8Z9Z - chains A and D of the 4 polymer chains in the assembly; structure by electron microscopy, 3.50 A resolution.

[Chain A]
Name: Odorant receptor, ApisOrco
Organism: Acyrthosiphon pisum
UniProt: A0A1S6J137 (A0A1S6J137_ACYPI); residues 1-463 here = UniProt positions 1-463
Chain sequence (463 residues; each row starts with the number of its first residue):
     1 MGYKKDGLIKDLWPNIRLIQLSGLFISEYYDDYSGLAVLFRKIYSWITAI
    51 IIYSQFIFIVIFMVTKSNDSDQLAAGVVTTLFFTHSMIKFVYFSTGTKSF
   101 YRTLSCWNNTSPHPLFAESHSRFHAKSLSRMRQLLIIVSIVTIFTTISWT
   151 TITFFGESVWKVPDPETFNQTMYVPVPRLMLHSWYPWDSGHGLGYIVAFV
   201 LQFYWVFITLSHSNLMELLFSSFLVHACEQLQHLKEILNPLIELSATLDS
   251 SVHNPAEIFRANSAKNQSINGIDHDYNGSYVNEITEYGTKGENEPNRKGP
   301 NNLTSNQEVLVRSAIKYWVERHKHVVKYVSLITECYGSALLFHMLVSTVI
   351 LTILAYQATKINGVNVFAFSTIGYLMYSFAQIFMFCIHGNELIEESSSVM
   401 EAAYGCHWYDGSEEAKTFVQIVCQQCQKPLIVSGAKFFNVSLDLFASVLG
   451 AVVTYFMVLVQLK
Not modelled in the structure: 1-4, 250-302
Small-molecule neighbours:
  - 1,2-diacyl-sn-glycero-3-phosphocholine (PC1), molecule 1: S70, D71, L73, A74, V77, L345, T348, V349, T352, I353, Y356, A451, V452, Y455
  - 1,2-diacyl-sn-glycero-3-phosphocholine (PC1), molecule 2: T79, F82, I137, V141, F144, T145, S148, W149, I152, T153, L179, M180, H182, F369, S370, I372, G373, Y374, M376, Y377, A380

[Chain D]
Name: Odorant receptor, ApisOR5
Organism: Acyrthosiphon pisum
UniProt: A0A1S6J146 (A0A1S6J146_ACYPI); residues 1-367 here = UniProt positions 1-367
Chain sequence (367 residues; numbered 1 to 367; the number before each row is that of its first residue):
     1 MQRIDTINMFLQMTGCTDSKAMLYLTYFEFLITFYYLIATYASIVHFEQS
    51 VTIQLFALLCMLIECVILLNITFRLYHKNHIREMHQYSRRLGIPDSYRSV
   101 INVITKYHLIASNIFVVFPVTYAIFCDSVRVGDPFTFPFLDVLPMHTDNL
   151 AIYACKYLVYAISVYIAHVELCFINTTFIYYVGVLKHRLETIVQTIGEAF
   201 ADNDEQKFKYAIIQHQKLLSYFNTMKIVFSKPILLSMSFNAIYFGLTTSF
   251 VIQAIRGYINQAILSICIASSAAAVINITIYTFYGSELMDLHDKILHVLF
   301 DNAFFYVSKSFKSSILIMMTRVTIPLKFTVGYIFTINLNLLLKILKMSYT
   351 VLNVLLSSETIKPHKLS
Not modelled in the structure: 1-3, 120-157, 361-367
Small-molecule neighbours: 1,2-diacyl-sn-glycero-3-phosphocholine (PC1): L69, F73, I227, S230, K231, L234, L235, M237, S238, A241, I242, V330, G331, Y332, F334, L340, K343, I344

[Interface between chain A and chain D]
Pairs across the interface (33; chain A residue first):
  N390(A) - Y332(D)  hydrogen bond (side chain-backbone)
  E394(A) - Y332(D)
  M400(A) - R321(D)
  M400(A) - I324(D)  hydrophobic
  Y404(A) - H215(D)  hydrogen bond
  Y404(A) - Q216(D)  hydrogen bond (backbone-side chain)
  Y404(A) - L219(D)  hydrophobic
  Y404(A) - R321(D)
  C406(A) - Q216(D)  hydrogen bond (backbone-side chain)
  W408(A) - I212(D)  hydrophobic
  W408(A) - Q216(D)
  W408(A) - I317(D)  hydrophobic
  Y409(A) - K209(D)
  Y409(A) - I212(D)  hydrophobic
  Y409(A) - I213(D)
  Y409(A) - Q216(D)
  K416(A) - S310(D)
  K416(A) - S313(D)
  K416(A) - S314(D)
  K416(A) - I317(D)
  Q420(A) - L316(D)
  Q420(A) - I317(D)
  Q420(A) - T320(D)  hydrogen bond
  C423(A) - T320(D)
  Q424(A) - T320(D)
  Q427(A) - T320(D)
  Q427(A) - I324(D)
  L442(A) - Y332(D)  hydrophobic
  L442(A) - I333(D)
  D443(A) - I333(D)
  A446(A) - I333(D)  hydrophobic
  Q461(A) - L355(D)
  L462(A) - S358(D)
Also at the interface, not in a pair above, chain A (21 interface residues in all): E401, G405, E413, V419
Also at the interface, not in a pair above, chain D (20 interface residues in all): M318, T323

[Overview]
Chain A and chain D form an interface of 21 and 20 residues respectively; the contacts include 5 hydrogen
bonds. Polar pairs include N390(A)-Y332(D), Y404(A)-H215(D) and Y404(A)-Q216(D). Chain A binds
1,2-diacyl-sn-glycero-3-phosphocholine. Chain D binds 1,2-diacyl-sn-glycero-3-phosphocholine.
Chain A is Odorant receptor, ApisOrco and chain D is Odorant receptor, ApisOR5, both from Acyrthosiphon pisum;
the structure, Cryo-EM structure of the insect olfactory receptor OR5-Orco heterocomplex from Acyrthosiphon
pisum, was determined by electron microscopy, deposited together with 8Z9A.
